1RHJ - chains B and D of the 4 polymer chains in the assembly; structure by X-ray diffraction, 2.20 A resolution.

[Chain B]
Protein: Caspase-3
Organism: Homo sapiens
Notes: EC 3.4.22.-; fragment: P12 subunit
Reference sequence: P42574 (CASP3_HUMAN); the construct has insertions or renumbered stretches relative to UniProt, so the offset changes along the chain: 310-379 = UniProt 176-245; 382-390 = UniProt 258-266; 392-402 = UniProt 267-277
Chain sequence (110 residues; numbered 310 to 410 plus 10 insertion-coded residues; 1 number in that range is skipped by the numbering (no residue carries it; nothing is unmodelled there); the number before each row is that of its first residue; a row labelled like 381A-381I holds insertion residues (381A, then the next letters in order)):
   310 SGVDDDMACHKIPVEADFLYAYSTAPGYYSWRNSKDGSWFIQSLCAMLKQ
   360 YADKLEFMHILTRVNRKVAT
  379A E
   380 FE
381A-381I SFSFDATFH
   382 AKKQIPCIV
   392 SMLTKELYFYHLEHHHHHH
Unresolved in the structure: 310-319, 402-410
Construct notes: variant Glu-324 (Asp190 in P42574); expression tag (403-410)
UniProt features mapped onto this chain:
  - modified residue: Arg-341 (Microbial infection: ADP-riboxanated arginine)
Residues lining bound ligands: PZN (3-(2-{5-tert-butyl-3-[(4-methyl-furazan-3-ylmethyl)-amino]-2-oxo-2H-pyrazin-1-yl}-butyrylamino)-5-(hexyl-methyl-amino)-4-oxo-pentanoic acid anion): Tyr-338, Ser-339, Trp-340, Arg-341, Asn-342, Trp-348, Ser-381A, Phe-381B, Ser-381C, Phe-381H

[Chain D]
Protein: Caspase-3
Organism: Homo sapiens
Notes: EC 3.4.22.-; fragment: P12 subunit
Reference sequence: P42574 (CASP3_HUMAN); the construct has insertions or renumbered stretches relative to UniProt, so the offset changes along the chain: 810-879 = UniProt 176-245; 882-890 = UniProt 258-266; 892-902 = UniProt 267-277
Chain sequence (110 residues; row label = number of the first residue in the row; note: 1 number in that range is skipped by the numbering (no residue carries it; nothing is unmodelled there); a row labelled like 881A-881I holds insertion residues (881A, then the next letters in order)):
   810 SGVDDDMACHKIPVEADFLYAYSTAPGYYSWRNSKDGSWFIQSLCAMLKQ
   860 YADKLEFMHILTRVNRKVAT
  879A E
   880 FE
881A-881I SFSFDATFH
   882 AKKQIPCIV
   892 SMLTKELYFYHLEHHHHHH
Unresolved in the structure: 810-819, 902-910
Construct notes: variant Glu-824 (Asp190 in P42574); expression tag (903-910)
UniProt features mapped onto this chain:
  - modified residue: Arg-841 (Microbial infection: ADP-riboxanated arginine)
Residues lining bound ligands: PZN (3-(2-{5-tert-butyl-3-[(4-methyl-furazan-3-ylmethyl)-amino]-2-oxo-2H-pyrazin-1-yl}-butyrylamino)-5-(hexyl-methyl-amino)-4-oxo-pentanoic acid anion): Tyr-838, Ser-839, Trp-840, Arg-841, Asn-842, Trp-848, Ser-881A, Phe-881B, Ser-881C, Phe-881H

[Interface between chain B and chain D]
Contacting residue pairs - 56 pairs, chain B then chain D:
  Lys-320(B) / Ala-878(D)
  Lys-320(B) / Glu-881(D)
  Lys-320(B) / Ala-882(D)  hydrogen bond (side chain-backbone)
  Lys-320(B) / Lys-884(D)  hydrogen bond (backbone-side chain)
  Pro-322(B) / Ala-878(D)
  Pro-322(B) / Lys-884(D)
  Pro-322(B) / Gln-885(D)
  Pro-322(B) / Ile-886(D)  hydrophobic
  Glu-324(B) / Tyr-837(D)  hydrogen bond
  Glu-324(B) / Ile-886(D)
  Tyr-337(B) / Glu-824(D)  hydrogen bond
  Glu-365(B) / His-868(D)  salt bridge
  His-368(B) / Glu-865(D)  salt bridge
  His-368(B) / His-868(D)
  His-368(B) / Glu-897(D)  salt bridge
  Thr-371(B) / Leu-894(D)
  Thr-371(B) / Thr-895(D)
  Thr-371(B) / Lys-896(D)
  Asn-374(B) / Ser-892(D)  hydrogen bond (side chain-backbone)
  Asn-374(B) / Met-893(D)
  Asn-374(B) / Leu-894(D)  hydrogen bond (side chain-backbone)
  Arg-375(B) / Thr-895(D)  hydrogen bond (side chain-backbone)
  Ala-378(B) / Lys-820(D)
  Ala-378(B) / Ile-821(D)
  Ala-378(B) / Pro-822(D)
  Glu-381(B) / Lys-820(D)  salt bridge
  Ala-382(B) / Lys-820(D)  hydrogen bond (backbone-side chain)
  Lys-384(B) / Lys-820(D)  hydrogen bond (side chain-backbone)
  Lys-384(B) / Ile-821(D)
  Lys-384(B) / Pro-822(D)
  Gln-385(B) / Pro-822(D)
  Ile-386(B) / Pro-822(D)  hydrophobic
  Ile-386(B) / Glu-824(D)
  Ile-386(B) / Ala-825(D)  hydrophobic
  Pro-387(B) / Met-893(D)
  Cys-388(B) / Val-890(D)  hydrophobic
  Cys-388(B) / Ser-892(D)
  Cys-388(B) / Met-893(D)  hydrophobic
  Ile-389(B) / Ile-889(D)
  Ile-389(B) / Val-890(D)
  Ile-389(B) / Ser-892(D)  hydrogen bond (backbone-backbone)
  Val-390(B) / Cys-888(D)  hydrophobic
  Val-390(B) / Ile-889(D)
  Ser-392(B) / Asn-874(D)  hydrogen bond (backbone-side chain)
  Ser-392(B) / Cys-888(D)
  Ser-392(B) / Ile-889(D)  hydrogen bond (backbone-backbone)
  Met-393(B) / Asn-874(D)
  Met-393(B) / Ile-886(D)
  Met-393(B) / Pro-887(D)
  Met-393(B) / Cys-888(D)  hydrophobic
  Leu-394(B) / Thr-871(D)
  Leu-394(B) / Asn-874(D)  hydrogen bond (backbone-side chain)
  Thr-395(B) / Thr-871(D)
  Thr-395(B) / Arg-875(D)  hydrogen bond (backbone-side chain)
  Lys-396(B) / Thr-871(D)
  Glu-397(B) / His-868(D)  salt bridge
Interface residues without a listed pair, chain B (32 interface residues in all): Ile-321, Ala-325, Ala-334, Met-367, Arg-372, Thr-379, Tyr-399
Interface residues without a listed pair, chain D (32 interface residues in all): Val-823, Ala-834, Met-867, Arg-872, Tyr-899

[Summary]
Chain B and chain D each contribute 32 residues to their interface, with 14 hydrogen bonds and 5 salt bridges.
Among the polar pairs are Glu-365(B)/His-868(D), His-368(B)/Glu-865(D) and His-368(B)/Glu-897(D). Chain B
binds compound PZN. Bound to chain D: compound PZN.
Both chains are Caspase-3 (Homo sapiens). Entry 1RHJ (Crystal structure of the complex of caspase-3 with a
pryazinone inhibitor) was determined by X-ray diffraction, deposited together with 1RE1, 1RHK, 1RHM, 1RHQ,
1RHR and 1RHU.
